Entry 4N0Y (X-ray diffraction, 1.75 A resolution); this record covers chains H and A of the 3 polymer chains in the assembly.

[Chain H]
Molecule: IGH526 Heavy Chain
Organism: Homo sapiens
Sequence (231 residues; numbered 1 to 218 plus 13 insertion-coded residues; the number before each row is that of its first residue; a row labelled like 82A-82C holds insertion residues (82A, then the next letters in order)):
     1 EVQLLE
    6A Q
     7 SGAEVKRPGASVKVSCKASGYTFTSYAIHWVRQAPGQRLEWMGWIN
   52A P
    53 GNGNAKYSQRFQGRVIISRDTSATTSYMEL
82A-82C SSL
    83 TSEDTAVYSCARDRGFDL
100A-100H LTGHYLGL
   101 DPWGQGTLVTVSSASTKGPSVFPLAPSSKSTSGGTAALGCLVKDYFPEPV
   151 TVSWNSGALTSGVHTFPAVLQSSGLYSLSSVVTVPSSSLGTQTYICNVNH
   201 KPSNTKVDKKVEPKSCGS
Not modelled in the structure: 1, 129-132, 215-218
Disulfides: Cys22-Cys92, Cys140-Cys196

[Chain A]
Molecule: HCV E1 peptide
Notes: fragment: antigenic site
UniProtKB: R9TE34 (R9TE34_9HEPC); numbering as in UniProt (aligned over 314-324)
Sequence (12 residues; each row starts with the number of its first residue):
   314 TGHRMAWDMMMX
Construct notes: amidation (325)
Modified residues: NH2 (amino group) at position 325

[Interface between chain H and chain A]
Contacting residue pairs (18; chain H residue first):
  Ser31(H) with Met324(A)
  Tyr32(H) with Met324(A)
  Ala33(H) with Met324(A), hydrophobic
  Trp50(H) with Ala319(A); Trp320(A), hydrophobic; Met323(A)
  Ile51(H) with Met323(A), hydrophobic
  Asn52(H) with Met323(A), hydrogen bond (side chain-backbone); Met324(A)
  Asn56(H) with Met323(A)
  Lys58(H) with Met323(A)
  Asp95(H) with Trp320(A)
  Gly97(H) with Trp320(A)
  Phe98(H) with His316(A); Arg317(A); Trp320(A), hydrophobic
  Gly100C(H) with Arg317(A)
  Tyr100E(H) with His316(A)
Interface residues without a listed pair, chain H (15 interface residues in all): Ala57, Leu100
Interface residues without a listed pair, chain A (7 interface residues in all): Met322

[Summary]
The interface between chain H and chain A involves 15 residues on one side and 7 on the other, with 1 hydrogen
bond. Its one hydrogen-bonded contact is Asn52(H)-Met323(A).
Chain H is IGH526 Heavy Chain (Homo sapiens) and chain A is HCV E1 peptide; the structure, Structure of the
Hepatitis C Envelope Glycoprotein E1 antigenic region 314-324 bound to the cross-neutralizing antibody ...,
was determined by X-ray diffraction.
